Entry 6SHN (electron microscopy, 3.30 A resolution); this record covers chains A and C of the 4 polymer chains in the assembly.

# Chain A (and C)
Protein: Glucose-1-phosphate adenylyltransferase
From: Escherichia coli
Notes: EC 2.7.7.27; chain C of this document is another copy of the same molecule, construct and numbering; everything in this record applies to it too
Reference sequence: P0A6V1 (GLGC_ECOLI); residues 1-431 here = UniProt positions 1-431
Chain sequence (431 residues; each row starts with the number of its first residue):
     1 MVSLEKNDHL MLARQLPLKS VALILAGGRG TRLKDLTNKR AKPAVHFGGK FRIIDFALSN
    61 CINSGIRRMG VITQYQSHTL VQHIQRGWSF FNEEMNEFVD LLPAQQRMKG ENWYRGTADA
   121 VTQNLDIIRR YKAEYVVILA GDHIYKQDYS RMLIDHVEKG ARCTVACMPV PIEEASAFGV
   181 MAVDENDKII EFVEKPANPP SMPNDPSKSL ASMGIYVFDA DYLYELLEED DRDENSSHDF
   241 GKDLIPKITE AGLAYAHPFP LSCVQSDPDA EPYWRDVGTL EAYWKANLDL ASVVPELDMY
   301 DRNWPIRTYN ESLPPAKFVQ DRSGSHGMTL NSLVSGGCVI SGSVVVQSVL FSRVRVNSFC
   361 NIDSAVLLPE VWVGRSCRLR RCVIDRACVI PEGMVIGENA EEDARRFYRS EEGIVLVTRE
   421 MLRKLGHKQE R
Disordered / not traced: 1-9, 105-115
UniProt features mapped onto this chain:
  - binding site (beta-D-fructose 1,6-bisphosphate): Lys39, Arg419 to Arg423, Gln429 to Arg431
  - binding site (AMP): Arg40, His46, Arg52, Arg130, Glu370, Arg386
  - binding site (alpha-D-glucose 1-phosphate): Tyr114, Gly179, Glu194, Lys195, Ser212
  - site (Could play a key role in the communication between the regulatory and the substrate sites): Gln74, Trp113
  - natural variant: Ala44 (A44T: In SG14 mutant), Arg67 (R67C: In CL1136 mutant), Pro295 (P295S: In SG5 mutant), Gly336 (G336D: In 618 mutant)
  - mutagenesis: Lys39 (K39E: The level of activation by pyridoxal phosphate and fructose-1,6-phosphate is only approximately 2-fold compared to activation of 15- to 28-fold respectively, for the wild-type ...), Gln74 (Q74A: Insensitive to activation by fructose-1,6-bisphosphate, but still binds fructose-1,6-bisphosphate with similar affinity as the wild-type ...), Trp113 (W113A: Insensitive to activation by fructose-1,6-bisphosphate, but still binds fructose-1,6-bisphosphate, with similar affinity as the wild-type ...), Tyr114 (Y114F: Shows a decrease of affinity for the substrates and less than 2-fold activation by fructose 1,6-bisphosphate in the ADP-glucose synthesis direction ...), Lys195 (K195E/I/H/R: Decrease of the affinity for alpha-D-glucose 1-phosphate, but no loss in adenylyltransferase activity ...)
What the authors report for this chain:
  - binding site for 1,6-di-O-phosphono-beta-D-fructofuranose: Lys39, Arg40, Arg52
  - conformationally variable residues (loop rearrangement, side-chain flip): Ala26 to Arg32, Ile72 to His78, Trp88 to Glu97
  - mutagenesis - Q106A, R115A: decreased catalytic activity on FBP (citing earlier work)
  - mutagenesis - W113A: decreased catalytic activity (citing earlier work)
  - catalytic residues: Arg32, Lys42, Lys195 (by similarity / conservation)

# Interface between chain A and chain C
Residue-residue contacts (29; chain A residue first):
  Gln76(A) - Pro103(C)
  His78(A) - Leu101(C)  hydrogen bond (side chain-backbone)
  His78(A) - Ile127(C)
  Val81(A) - Leu101(C)  hydrophobic
  Gln85(A) - Trp88(C)
  Gln85(A) - Ser89(C)
  Gln85(A) - Val99(C)  hydrogen bond (side chain-backbone)
  Gln85(A) - Leu101(C)
  Arg86(A) - Phe91(C)
  Arg86(A) - Glu93(C)  salt bridge
  Arg86(A) - Phe98(C)
  Arg86(A) - Asp100(C)  salt bridge
  Ser89(A) - Gln85(C)
  Ser89(A) - Ser89(C)
  Glu93(A) - Arg86(C)  salt bridge
  Glu93(A) - Tyr309(C)
  Glu94(A) - Ser312(C)
  Phe98(A) - Arg86(C)
  Val99(A) - Gln85(C)  hydrogen bond (backbone-side chain)
  Asp100(A) - Gln82(C)
  Asp100(A) - Arg86(C)  salt bridge
  Leu101(A) - His78(C)  hydrogen bond (backbone-side chain)
  Leu101(A) - Val81(C)  hydrophobic
  Leu101(A) - Gln85(C)
  Leu102(A) - His78(C)
  Ile127(A) - His78(C)
  Tyr309(A) - Phe91(C)  hydrophobic
  Tyr309(A) - Glu93(C)
  Ser312(A) - Glu94(C)  hydrogen bond
Also at the interface, not in a pair above, chain A (18 interface residues in all): Gln82, Pro103
Also at the interface, not in a pair above, chain C (20 interface residues in all): Ser77, Leu102
The authors on this interface:
  - pairs named by the authors: Phe91(C)-Tyr309(A)

# Overview
Chain A and chain C form an interface of 18 and 20 residues respectively; the contacts include 5 hydrogen
bonds and 4 salt bridges. Polar pairs include Arg86(A)-Glu93(C), Arg86(A)-Asp100(C) and His78(A)-Leu101(C).
The authors report a contact between Phe91(C) and Tyr309(A). The paper reports catalytic residues Arg32(A),
Lys42(A) and Lys195(A); Q106A and R115A of chain A reduce catalytic activity on FBP.
Chain A and chain C are both Glucose-1-phosphate adenylyltransferase (Escherichia coli); the structure,
Escherichia coli AGPase in complex with FBP. Symmetry C1, was determined by electron microscopy (same
publication as 6SHJ, 6SHQ and 6SI8).
